6RHK - chain A; structure by X-ray diffraction, 1.44 A resolution.

[Chain A]
Protein: Carbonic anhydrase 2
Source organism: Homo sapiens
Notes: EC 4.2.1.1
UniProt: P00918 (CAH2_HUMAN); the author numbering skips numbers that UniProt does not, so the offset changes along the chain: 1-125 = UniProt 1-125; 127-261 = UniProt 126-260
Sequence (260 residues; row label = number of the first residue in the row; note: 1 number in that range is skipped by the numbering (no residue carries it; nothing is unmodelled there)):
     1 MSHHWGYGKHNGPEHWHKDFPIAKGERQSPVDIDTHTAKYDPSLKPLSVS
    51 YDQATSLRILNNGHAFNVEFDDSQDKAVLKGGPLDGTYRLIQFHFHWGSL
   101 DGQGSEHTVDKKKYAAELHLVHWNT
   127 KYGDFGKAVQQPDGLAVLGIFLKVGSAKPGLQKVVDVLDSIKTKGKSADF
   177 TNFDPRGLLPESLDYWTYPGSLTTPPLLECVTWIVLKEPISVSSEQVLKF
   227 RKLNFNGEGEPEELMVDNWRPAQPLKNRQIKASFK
Disordered / not traced: 1-3
UniProt features mapped onto this chain:
  - active site: His64 (Proton donor/acceptor)
  - binding site (Zn(2+)): His94, His96, His119
  - binding site (substrate): Thr199, Thr200
  - site: Tyr7 (Fine-tunes the proton-transfer properties of H-64), Asn62 (Fine-tunes the proton-transfer properties of H-64), Asn67 (Fine-tunes the proton-transfer properties of H-64), Gln92 (Involved in the binding of some activators, including histamine and L-histidine)
  - modified residue: Ser2 (N-acetylserine), Ser166 (Phosphoserine), Ser173 (Phosphoserine)
Bound ions: Zn2+: His94, His96, His119 (together with K4B)
Residues lining bound ligands: K4B (4-[3-(phenylmethyl)imidazolidin-1-yl]carbonylbenzenesulfonamide): Gln92, His94, His96, Glu106, His119, Val121, Phe131, Val135, Val143, Ser197, Leu198, Thr199, Thr200, Pro201, Pro202, Leu204, Trp209

[Overview]
Bound to chain A: compound K4B. His94, His96 and His119 coordinate Zn2+. UniProt lists active-site residue
His64, 3 Zn2+-binding residues and substrate-binding residues Thr199 and Thr200.
Chain A is Carbonic anhydrase 2 (Homo sapiens); the structure, The crystal structure of human carbonic
anhydrase II in complex with 4-(3-benzylimidazolidine-1-carbonyl)benzenesulfonamide, was determined by X-ray
diffraction, deposited together with 6RG3, 6RG4 and 6RHJ.
